PDB entry 1YEV | X-ray diffraction, 2.11 A resolution | chains B and C of the 4 polymer chains in the assembly

Chain B:
Protein: Hemoglobin beta chain
From: Homo sapiens
Reference sequence: P68871 (HBB_HUMAN); residues 1-146 here = UniProt positions 1-146
Sequence (146 residues; each row starts with the number of its first residue):
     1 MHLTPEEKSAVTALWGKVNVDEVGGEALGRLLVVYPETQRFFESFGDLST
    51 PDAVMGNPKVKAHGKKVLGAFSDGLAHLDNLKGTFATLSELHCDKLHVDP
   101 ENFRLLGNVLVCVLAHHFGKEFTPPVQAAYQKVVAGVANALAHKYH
Construct notes: engineered mutation Met-1 (Val in P68871), Glu-37 (Trp in P68871)
Metal / ion sites: heme Fe: His-92 (together with oxygen molecule)
Residues lining bound ligands: heme / oxygen molecule: Leu-28, Leu-31, Thr-38, Phe-41, Phe-42, Ser-44, His-63, Lys-66, Val-67, Ala-70, Phe-71, Phe-85, Leu-88, Leu-91, His-92, Leu-96, Val-98, Asn-102, Phe-103, Leu-106, Val-137, Leu-141
UniProt features mapped onto this chain:
  - natural variant: Leu-3 (H3L: In Graz; this construct carries the variant), Glu-7 (E7A: In G-Makassar; E7K: In Hb C; E7Q: In Machida; E7V: In SKCA), Lys-8 (E8K: In G-Siriraj; this construct carries the variant), Val-11 (A11V: In Iraq-Halabja; this construct carries the variant), Gly-16 (W16G: In Randwick; this construct carries the variant), Val-23 (E23V: In D-Granada; this construct carries the variant), Gly-24 (V24G: In Miyashiro; this construct carries the variant), Gly-25 (G25D: In Moscva; G25R: In Riverdale-Bronx; G25V: In Savannah), Leu-32 (L32P: In Yokohama), Val-33 (L33V: In Muscat; this construct carries the variant), Arg-40 (Q40R: In Tianshui; this construct carries the variant), Phe-42 (F42Y: In Mequon; deletion: In Bruxelles), 11 further natural variant entries in UniProt

Chain C:
Protein: Hemoglobin alpha chain
From: Homo sapiens
Reference sequence: P69905 (HBA_HUMAN); residue numbers follow UniProt; this construct covers 1-141
Sequence (141 residues; row label = number of the first residue in the row):
     1 VLSPADKTNVKAAWGKVGAHAGEYGAEALERMFLSFPTTKTYFPHFDLSH
    51 GSAQVKGHGKKVADALTNAVAHVDDMPNALSALSDLHAHKLRVDPVNFKL
   101 LSHCLLVTLAAHLPAEFTPAVHASLDKFLASVSTVLTSKYR
Disordered / not traced: 139-141
Metal / ion sites: heme Fe: His-87 (together with oxygen molecule)
Residues lining bound ligands: heme / oxygen molecule: Leu-29, Met-32, Thr-39, Tyr-42, Phe-43, His-45, Phe-46, His-58, Lys-61, Val-62, Ala-65, Leu-66, Leu-83, Leu-86, His-87, Leu-91, Val-93, Asn-97, Phe-98, Leu-101, Val-132, Leu-136
UniProt features mapped onto this chain:
  - site: Lys-61 (Not glycated)
  - natural variant: Asp-6 (A6D: In J-Toronto; this construct carries the variant), Ala-13 (A13D: In J-Paris 1/J-Aljezur), Glu-27 (A27E: In Shenyang; this construct carries the variant), Lys-61 (K61N: In Zambia; deletion: In Clinic), Asp-64 (A64D: In Pontoise; this construct carries the variant), Asp-75 (D75A: In Lille; D75G: In Chapel Hill; D75N: In G-Pest), Ala-111 (A111D: In Petah Tikva)

How chain B and chain C interact:
Residue-residue contacts (16):
  Pro-36(B) with Arg-92(C)
  Glu-37(B) with Arg-92(C)
  Arg-40(B) with Leu-91(C), hydrogen bond (side chain-backbone); Arg-92(C), hydrogen bond (side chain-backbone)
  His-97(B) with Thr-41(C); Pro-44(C)
  Asp-99(B) with Thr-41(C); Tyr-42(C), hydrogen bond; Asp-94(C); Asn-97(C)
  Pro-100(B) with Thr-38(C)
  Glu-101(B) with Asp-94(C); Val-96(C)
  Tyr-145(B) with Thr-41(C)
  His-146(B) with Pro-37(C); Lys-40(C), hydrogen bond (backbone-side chain)
Interface residues without a listed pair, chain B (10 interface residues in all): Val-98

Summary:
10 residues of chain B face 11 of chain C across their interface, with 4 hydrogen bonds. Polar pairs include
Arg-40(B)/Leu-91(C), Arg-40(B)/Arg-92(C) and Asp-99(B)/Tyr-42(C). Bound to chain B: heme / oxygen molecule.
Bound to chain C: heme / oxygen molecule.
Chain B is Hemoglobin beta chain and chain C is Hemoglobin alpha chain, both from Homo sapiens; the structure,
T-To-T(High) quaternary transitions in human hemoglobin: betaW37E OXY (10 test sets), was determined by X-ray
diffraction, deposited together with 1XXT, 1XY0, 1XZ5, 1XZ7, 1XZU, 1XZV and 45 further entries.
